Entry 1Q0C (X-ray diffraction, 2.10 A resolution); this record covers chains A and D of the 4 polymer chains in the assembly.

Chain A (and D):
Name: homoprotocatechuate 2,3-dioxygenase
Source organism: Brevibacterium fuscum
Notes: EC 1.13.11.15; chain D of this document is another copy of the same molecule, construct and numbering; everything in this record applies to it too
UniProtKB: Q45135 (Q45135_9MICO); residues 1-365 here = UniProt positions 1-365
Sequence (365 residues; each row starts with the number of its first residue):
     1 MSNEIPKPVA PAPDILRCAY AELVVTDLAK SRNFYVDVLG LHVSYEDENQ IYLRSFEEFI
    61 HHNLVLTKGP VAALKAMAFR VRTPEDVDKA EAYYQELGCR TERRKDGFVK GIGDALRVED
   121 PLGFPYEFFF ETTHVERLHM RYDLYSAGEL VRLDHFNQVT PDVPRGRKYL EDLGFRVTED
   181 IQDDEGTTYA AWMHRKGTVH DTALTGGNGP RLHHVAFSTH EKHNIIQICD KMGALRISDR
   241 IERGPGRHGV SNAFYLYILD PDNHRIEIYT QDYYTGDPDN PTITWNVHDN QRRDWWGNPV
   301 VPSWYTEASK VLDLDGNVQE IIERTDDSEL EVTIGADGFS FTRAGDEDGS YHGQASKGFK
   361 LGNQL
Disordered / not traced: 1-3, 323-365
Metal / ion sites: Fe ion: His155, His214, Glu267 (together with 2-(3,4-dihydroxyphenyl)acetic acid)
Ligand contacts: 2-(3,4-dihydroxyphenyl)acetic acid (DHY): His155, Asn157, Trp192, His200, His214, Arg243, His248, Val250, Ser251, Tyr257, Glu267, Tyr269, Arg293, Asp294, Trp304
Reported in the primary citation:
  - Fe ion coordination: His155, His214, Glu267
  - binding site for 2-(3,4-dihydroxyphenyl)acetic acid: Trp192, Arg243, His248, Val250, Ser251, Tyr257, Arg293
  - catalytic residues: His200 (proposed by the authors, not directly observed)
  - conformationally variable residues (loop rearrangement, order/disorder transition, side-chain flip): Tyr269, Arg293 to Pro302
  - contacts within the chain: His248-Glu267 (hydrogen bond)
  - mutagenesis - H200F: decreased catalytic activity (citing earlier work)
  - mutagenesis - H200F: unchanged binding to 2-(3,4-dihydroxyphenyl)acetic acid (citing earlier work)

Interface between chain A and chain D:
Contacting residue pairs (20; chain A residue first):
  Met140(A) with Ala234(D)
  Tyr142(A) with Gln227(D), hydrogen bond (backbone-side chain); Asp230(D); Lys231(D); Ala234(D)
  Asp143(A) with Ala234(D); Leu235(D)
  Tyr145(A) with Gln227(D)
  Ala147(A) with Tyr145(D); Ala147(D)
  His223(A) with His223(D)
  Gln227(A) with Tyr142(D), hydrogen bond (side chain-backbone); Tyr145(D)
  Asp230(A) with Tyr142(D)
  Lys231(A) with Tyr142(D); Asp143(D)
  Ala234(A) with Met140(D); Tyr142(D); Asp143(D)
  Leu235(A) with Asp143(D)
Interface residues without a listed pair, chain A (14 interface residues in all): Arg141, Ser146, Glu221
Interface residues without a listed pair, chain D (13 interface residues in all): Ser146, Glu221

Overview:
14 residues of chain A and 13 residues of chain D are in contact, with 2 hydrogen bonds. The hydrogen-bonded
pair is Tyr142(A)-Gln227(D). Ligands of chain A: 2-(3,4-dihydroxyphenyl)acetic acid. The Fe ion site is built
by His155(A), His214(A) and Glu267(A). From the paper: the catalytic residue His200(A); H200F of chain A
reduces catalytic activity.
Chain A and chain D are both homoprotocatechuate 2,3-dioxygenase (Brevibacterium fuscum); the structure,
Anerobic Substrate Complex of Homoprotocatechuate 2,3-Dioxygenase from Brevibacterium fuscum. (Complex with
3,4-Dihydroxyphenylacetate), was determined by X-ray diffraction, deposited together with 1Q0O, 1F1R, 1F1U,
1F1V and 1F1X.
